PDB entry 4X8K | X-ray diffraction, 2.20 A resolution | chains A and B

Chain A:
Molecule: RNA polymerase sigma factor SigA
Organism: Mycobacterium tuberculosis
Notes: fragment: Domain 2
UniProt: P9WGI0 (SIGA_MYCTO); residues 236-364 here = UniProt positions 236-364
Amino-acid sequence (129 residues; row label = number of the first residue in the row):
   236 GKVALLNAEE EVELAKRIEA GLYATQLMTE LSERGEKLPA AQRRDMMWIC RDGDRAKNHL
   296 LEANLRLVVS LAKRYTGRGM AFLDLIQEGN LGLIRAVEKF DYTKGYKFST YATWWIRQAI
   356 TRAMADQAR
Not modelled in the structure: 236-241, 364
UniProt features mapped onto this chain:
  - motif: Asp-319 to Gln-322 (Interaction with polymerase core subunit RpoC)
From the paper describing this entry:
  - mutagenesis - E248R/K251T, E248R/K251T/L257V/Y258R, L257V/Y258R: decreased binding to RNA polymerase-binding protein RbpA (chain B)

Chain B:
Molecule: RNA polymerase-binding protein RbpA
Organism: Mycobacterium tuberculosis
UniProt: P9WHJ4 (RBPA_MYCTO); residues 23-111 here = UniProt positions 23-111
Amino-acid sequence (89 residues; row label = number of the first residue in the row):
    23 DLAPRQIARY RTDNGEEFEV PFADDAEIPG TWLCRNGMEG TLIEGDLPEP KKVKPPRTHW
    83 DMLLERRSIE ELEELLKERL ELIRSRRRG
Not modelled in the structure: 23-76, 109-111
From the paper describing this entry:
  - binding site for sulfate ion: Arg-79
  - binding site for sulfate ion: Met-84 (proposed by the authors, not directly observed)

Chain A / chain B interface:
Contacting residue pairs (36; chain A residue first):
  Glu-248(A) / Arg-101(B)  salt bridge
  Lys-251(A) / Leu-97(B)
  Lys-251(A) / Arg-101(B)
  Arg-252(A) / Arg-101(B)
  Ile-253(A) / His-81(B)
  Glu-254(A) / Leu-85(B)
  Glu-254(A) / Arg-88(B)  salt bridge
  Glu-254(A) / Arg-89(B)  salt bridge
  Glu-254(A) / Leu-97(B)
  Ala-255(A) / Arg-101(B)
  Leu-257(A) / His-81(B)
  Leu-257(A) / Leu-85(B)  hydrophobic
  Tyr-258(A) / Ile-91(B)
  Tyr-258(A) / Leu-94(B)
  Tyr-258(A) / Glu-95(B)  hydrogen bond
  Tyr-258(A) / Leu-98(B)  hydrophobic
  Gln-261(A) / Trp-82(B)
  Asp-280(A) / Leu-102(B)
  Asp-280(A) / Arg-106(B)  salt bridge
  Met-281(A) / Leu-98(B)  hydrophobic
  Trp-283(A) / Ile-105(B)  hydrophobic
  Ile-284(A) / Leu-98(B)  hydrophobic
  Ile-284(A) / Arg-101(B)
  Ile-284(A) / Leu-102(B)  hydrophobic
  Ile-284(A) / Ile-105(B)  hydrophobic
  Lys-292(A) / His-81(B)
  Glu-333(A) / His-81(B)
  Glu-333(A) / Met-84(B)
  Glu-333(A) / Arg-88(B)  hydrogen bond (backbone-side chain)
  Lys-334(A) / Arg-88(B)
  Phe-335(A) / Arg-88(B)  hydrogen bond (backbone-side chain)
  Asp-336(A) / Arg-88(B)
  Asp-336(A) / Arg-89(B)  salt bridge
  Tyr-337(A) / Arg-89(B)
  Tyr-337(A) / Leu-97(B)
  Thr-338(A) / Arg-89(B)
Interface residues without a listed pair, chain A (23 interface residues in all): Ala-259, Leu-262, Val-332
Interface residues without a listed pair, chain B (16 interface residues in all): Thr-80
From the paper, about this interface:
  - residue pairs: Glu-254(A)/Arg-88(B) (salt bridge), Tyr-258(A)/Leu-94(B) (hydrophobic contact), Asp-336(A)/Arg-89(B) (salt bridge), Met-84(B)/Lys-334(A) (hydrophobic contact), Arg-89(B)/Glu-254(A) (salt bridge), Leu-98(B)/Tyr-258(A) (hydrophobic contact)
  - interface residues, chain A: Lys-251(A), Tyr-258(A), Ala-259(A), Ile-284(A)
  - interface residues, chain B: Leu-97(B)

Summary:
23 residues of chain A and 16 residues of chain B are in contact, with 3 hydrogen bonds and 5 salt bridges.
Among the polar pairs are Glu-248(A)/Arg-101(B), Glu-254(A)/Arg-88(B) and Glu-254(A)/Arg-89(B). The paper
describes salt bridges between Glu-254(A) and Arg-88(B), Asp-336(A) and Arg-89(B) and Arg-89(B) and
Glu-254(A); hydrophobic contacts between Tyr-258(A) and Leu-94(B), Met-84(B) and Lys-334(A) and Leu-98(B) and
Tyr-258(A). From the paper: a binding site for sulfate ion at Arg-79(B) and Met-84(B); E248R/K251T,
E248R/K251T/L257V/Y258R and L257V/Y258R of chain A reduce binding to RNA polymerase-binding protein RbpA
(chain B).
Chain A is RNA polymerase sigma factor SigA and chain B is RNA polymerase-binding protein RbpA, both from
Mycobacterium tuberculosis; the structure, Mycobacterium tuberculosis RbpA-SID in complex with SigmaA domain
2, was determined by X-ray diffraction.
